PDB entry 7T0W | electron microscopy, 3.00 A resolution | chains A and B of the 9 polymer chains in the assembly

== Chain A ==
Protein: Gamma-aminobutyric acid receptor subunit beta-2
Organism: Homo sapiens
UniProt: P47870 (GBRB2_HUMAN); the construct has insertions or renumbered stretches relative to UniProt, so the offset changes along the chain: 1-307 = UniProt 25-331; 317-340 = UniProt 488-511
Sequence (340 residues; row label = number of the first residue in the row):
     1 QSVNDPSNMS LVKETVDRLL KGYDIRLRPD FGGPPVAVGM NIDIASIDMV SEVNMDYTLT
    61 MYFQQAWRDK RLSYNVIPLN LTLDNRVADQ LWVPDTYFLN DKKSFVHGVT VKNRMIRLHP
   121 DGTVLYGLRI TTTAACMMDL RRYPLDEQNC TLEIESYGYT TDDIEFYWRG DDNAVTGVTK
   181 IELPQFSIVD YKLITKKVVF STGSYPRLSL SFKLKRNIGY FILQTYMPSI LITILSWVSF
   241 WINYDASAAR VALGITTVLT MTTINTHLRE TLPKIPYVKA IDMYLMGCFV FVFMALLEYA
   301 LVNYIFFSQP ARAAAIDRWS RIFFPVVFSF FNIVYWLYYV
Disordered / not traced: 1-6
Disulfides: Cys136-Cys150
Covalently attached groups: N-acetylglucosamine (NAG) linked to Asn80, Asn149
Construct notes: linker (308-316)
Curated features (UniProtKB/Swiss-Prot):
  - binding site (histamine): Tyr97, Ser156, Tyr157, Thr202
  - binding site (4-aminobutanoate): Tyr157, Thr202
  - glycosylation (N-linked (GlcNAc...) asparagine): Asn8, Asn80, Asn149

== Chain B ==
Protein: Gamma-aminobutyric acid receptor subunit alpha-1
Organism: Homo sapiens
UniProt: P14867 (GBRA1_HUMAN); the construct has insertions or renumbered stretches relative to UniProt, so the offset changes along the chain: 1-312 = UniProt 28-339; 320-347 = UniProt 418-445
Sequence (347 residues; each row starts with the number of its first residue):
     1 QPSLQDELKD NTTVFTRILD RLLDGYDNRL RPGLGERVTE VKTDIFVTSF GPVSDHDMEY
    61 TIDVFFRQSW KDERLKFKGP MTVLRLNNLM ASKIWTPDTF FHNGKKSVAH NMTMPNKLLR
   121 ITEDGTLLYT MRLTVRAECP MHLEDFPMDA HACPLKFGSY AYTRAEVVYE WTREPARSVV
   181 VAEDGSRLNQ YDLLGQTVDS GIVQSSTGEY VVMTTHFHLK RKIGYFVIQT YLPCIMTVIL
   241 SQVSFWLNRE SVPARTVFGV TTVLTMTTLS ISARNSLPKV AYATAMDWFI AVCYAFVFSA
   301 LIEFATVNYF TKSQPARAAK IDRLSRIAFP LLFGIFNLVY WATYLNR
Disordered / not traced: 1-9
Disulfides: Cys139-Cys153
Covalently attached groups: glycan linked to Asn111
Construct notes: linker (313-319)
Curated features (UniProtKB/Swiss-Prot):
  - binding site (4-aminobutanoate): Arg67, Thr130
  - binding site (3alpha-hydroxy-5alpha-pregnan-11,20-dione): Trp246
  - glycosylation (N-linked (GlcNAc...) asparagine): Asn11, Asn111
What the authors report for this chain:
  - specificity-determining residues: Glu170, Arg173, Glu174, Arg177
  - specificity-determining residues: Arg164 (by similarity / conservation)

== Interface between chain A and chain B ==
Pairs across the interface (84):
  Asp24(A) with Thr16(B), hydrogen bond
  Ile25(A) with Asn87(B)
  Arg26(A) with Leu19(B); Asp20(B), salt bridge; Asn87(B); Met90(B)
  Leu27(A) with Thr12(B); Phe15(B), hydrophobic
  Phe31(A) with Phe15(B), hydrophobic
  Glu52(A) with Asn189(B)
  Val53(A) with Asn189(B), hydrogen bond (backbone-side chain)
  Met55(A) with Asn189(B)
  Val93(A) with Met114(B), hydrophobic
  Pro94(A) with Thr113(B); Met114(B)
  Thr96(A) with Met112(B); Thr113(B), hydrogen bond (backbone-backbone)
  Tyr97(A) with Phe65(B); Met112(B); Asn116(B); Arg132(B)
  Phe98(A) with Arg132(B), hydrogen bond (backbone-side chain)
  Leu99(A) with Arg132(B)
  Asp101(A) with His110(B), salt bridge; Arg132(B), salt bridge
  Lys102(A) with His110(B)
  Ser104(A) with Met112(B)
  Phe105(A) with Met112(B), hydrophobic
  Val106(A) with Met112(B)
  Leu128(A) with Thr113(B)
  Met137(A) with Ser186(B)
  Tyr157(A) with Phe65(B), hydrophobic; Asn116(B); Leu118(B), hydrophobic; Thr130(B), hydrogen bond (side chain-backbone); Met131(B); Arg132(B)
  Gly158(A) with Arg85(B)
  Tyr159(A) with Arg85(B)
  Ser247(A) with Ser251(B), hydrogen bond; Ala254(B)
  Ala248(A) with Ala254(B), hydrophobic
  Val251(A) with Ala254(B); Val257(B), hydrophobic; Phe258(B), hydrophobic
  Ile255(A) with Leu240(B), hydrophobic; Thr261(B); Thr262(B)
  Leu259(A) with Leu264(B), hydrophobic; Thr265(B)
  Thr262(A) with Thr265(B); Leu269(B)
  Asn265(A) with Gln229(B), hydrogen bond
  Thr266(A) with Thr268(B); Ser272(B)
  Arg269(A) with Tyr225(B), hydrogen bond; Gln229(B), hydrogen bond (side chain-backbone); Thr230(B), hydrogen bond; Ser272(B), hydrogen bond
  Glu270(A) with Asn275(B), hydrogen bond
  Pro276(A) with Asn189(B); Gln190(B); Tyr225(B)
  Tyr277(A) with Asn189(B); Tyr225(B), hydrophobic
  Val278(A) with Tyr225(B); Ile228(B), hydrophobic
  Asp282(A) with Tyr225(B); Gln229(B)
  Met283(A) with Ile228(B), hydrophobic
  Met286(A) with Ile228(B); Leu232(B), hydrophobic
  Phe289(A) with Met236(B), hydrophobic
  Phe293(A) with Met236(B); Ile239(B), hydrophobic; Leu240(B), hydrophobic
  Leu296(A) with Leu240(B), hydrophobic; Phe258(B), hydrophobic
  Leu297(A) with Val243(B), hydrophobic
  Ala300(A) with Val243(B), hydrophobic
  Asn303(A) with Leu247(B); Asn248(B), hydrogen bond
  Tyr304(A) with Trp246(B)
  Phe307(A) with Asn248(B)
Interface residues without a listed pair, chain A (57 interface residues in all): Phe63, Asp95, Ile130, Val258, Lys274, Ile275, Lys279, Val290, Tyr299
Interface residues without a listed pair, chain B (52 interface residues in all): Asp63, Lys117, Arg187, Leu188, Lys222, Pro233, Ala273

== Overview ==
The interface between chain A and chain B involves 57 residues on one side and 52 on the other, with 13
hydrogen bonds and 3 salt bridges. Polar contacts include Arg26(A)-Asp20(B), Asp101(A)-His110(B) and
Asp101(A)-Arg132(B). N-acetylglucosamine is covalently linked to Asn80(A) and Asn149(A). The paper reports
specificity determinants Glu170(B), Arg173(B) and Glu174(B) among others.
Chain A is Gamma-aminobutyric acid receptor subunit beta-2 and chain B is Gamma-aminobutyric acid receptor
subunit alpha-1, both from Homo sapiens; the structure, Complex of GABA-A synaptic receptor with autoimmune
antibody Fab115, was determined by electron microscopy.
